7D72 - chains E and F of the 12 polymer chains in the assembly; structure by electron microscopy, 3.40 A resolution.

# Chain E (and F)
Name: Mannose-1-phosphate guanyltransferase beta
Source organism: Homo sapiens
Notes: EC 2.7.7.13; chain F of this document is another copy of the same molecule, construct and numbering; everything in this record applies to it too
UniProt: Q9Y5P6 (GMPPB_HUMAN); numbering as in UniProt (aligned over 1-360)
Sequence (360 residues; row label = number of the first residue in the row):
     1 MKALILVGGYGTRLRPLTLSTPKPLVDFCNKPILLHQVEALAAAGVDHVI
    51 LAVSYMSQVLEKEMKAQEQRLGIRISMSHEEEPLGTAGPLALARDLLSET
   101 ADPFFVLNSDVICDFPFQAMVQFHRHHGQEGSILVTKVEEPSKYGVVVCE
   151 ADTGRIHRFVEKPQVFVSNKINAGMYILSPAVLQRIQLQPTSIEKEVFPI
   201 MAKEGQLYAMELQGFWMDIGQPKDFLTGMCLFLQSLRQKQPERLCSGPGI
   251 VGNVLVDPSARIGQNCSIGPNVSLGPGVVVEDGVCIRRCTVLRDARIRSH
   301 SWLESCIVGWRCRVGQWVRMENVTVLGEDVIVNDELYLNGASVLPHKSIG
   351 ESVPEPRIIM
Disulfides: C289-C306
Ion coordination: Mg2+: D110, D218 (together with guanosine-5'-diphosphate-alpha-D-mannose)
Residues lining bound ligands: guanosine-5'-diphosphate-alpha-D-mannose (GDD): L6, V7, G8, G9, K23, A52, S54, E80, P83, L84, G85, T86, P89, N108, S109, D110, V111, Y144, G145, N172, G174, Y176, E194, W216, D218

# How chain E and chain F interact
Pairs across the interface - 25 pairs, chain E then chain F:
  Y10(E) - D329(F)
  Y10(E) - H346(F)
  T12(E) - H346(F)
  T12(E) - K347(F)
  R13(E) - K347(F)
  R15(E) - L344(F)
  R15(E) - P345(F)  hydrogen bond (side chain-backbone)
  R15(E) - M360(F)
  P16(E) - M360(F)  hydrophobic
  L19(E) - L19(F)  hydrophobic
  S342(E) - M360(F)
  L344(E) - R15(F)
  L344(E) - M360(F)  hydrophobic
  P345(E) - R15(F)  hydrogen bond (backbone-side chain)
  H346(E) - Y10(F)
  H346(E) - T12(F)
  K347(E) - T12(F)  hydrogen bond
  I358(E) - I358(F)
  I358(E) - M360(F)  hydrophobic
  M360(E) - T12(F)
  M360(E) - R15(F)
  M360(E) - P16(F)  hydrophobic
  M360(E) - S342(F)
  M360(E) - L344(F)  hydrophobic
  M360(E) - I358(F)  hydrophobic

# Overview
Chain E and chain F each contribute 13 residues to their interface; the contacts include 3 hydrogen bonds.
Polar contacts include R15(E)-P345(F) and K347(E)-T12(F). Bound to chain E:
guanosine-5'-diphosphate-alpha-D-mannose. The Mg2+ site is built by D110(E) and D218(E).
Both chains are Mannose-1-phosphate guanyltransferase beta (Homo sapiens). Entry 7D72 (Cryo-EM structures of
human GMPPA/GMPPB complex bound to GDP-Mannose) was determined by electron microscopy together with 7D74 and
7D73 from the same study.
